Entry 4P7S (X-ray diffraction, 2.87 A resolution); this record covers chains B and C of the 3 polymer chains in the assembly.

Chain B (and C):
Molecule: Macrophage migration inhibitory factor-like protein
From: Plasmodium falciparum
Notes: chain C of this document is another copy of the same molecule, construct and numbering; everything in this record applies to it too
UniProtKB: Q6Q3H7 (Q6Q3H7_PLAFA); residues 1-114 here correspond to UniProt positions 2-115 (UniProt number = residue number + 1)
Sequence (114 residues; each row starts with the number of its first residue):
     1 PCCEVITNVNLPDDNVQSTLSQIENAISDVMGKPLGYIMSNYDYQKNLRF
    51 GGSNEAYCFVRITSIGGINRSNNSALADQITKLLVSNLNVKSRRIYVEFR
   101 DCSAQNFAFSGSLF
Disordered / not traced: 31-32, 66-71, 103-105, 110, 113-114 (chain C: 28, 32-34, 65-67, 70-71, 102-107, 109-114)
Small-molecule neighbours:
  - 2OK (4-(3-methoxy-5-methylphenoxy)-2-(4-methoxyphenyl)-6-methylpyridine), molecule 1: P1, Y37, I38, M39, S64, C102, N106, F107, A108
  - 2OK, molecule 2: F50, Y57, Y96
What the authors report for this chain:
  - binding site for 2OK: P1, Y37, M39, F50, Y57, S64, E98, F99, R100, N106, F107, A108

Chain B / chain C interface:
Pairs across the interface - 30 pairs, chain B then chain C:
  Q45(B) - N41(C)  hydrogen bond
  Q45(B) - Y42(C)
  Q45(B) - D43(C)  hydrogen bond
  K46(B) - D13(C)  salt bridge
  N47(B) - D13(C)  hydrogen bond
  N47(B) - V16(C)
  N47(B) - Q17(C)  hydrogen bond
  N47(B) - L20(C)
  N47(B) - N41(C)
  L48(B) - M39(C)  hydrophobic
  L48(B) - S40(C)
  L48(B) - N41(C)  hydrogen bond (backbone-side chain)
  R49(B) - Q17(C)  hydrogen bond
  R49(B) - L20(C)
  R49(B) - S21(C)  hydrogen bond
  R49(B) - E24(C)  salt bridge
  R49(B) - I38(C)
  R49(B) - M39(C)
  R49(B) - S40(C)  hydrogen bond (backbone-backbone)
  F50(B) - Y37(C)  hydrophobic
  F50(B) - I38(C)
  F50(B) - M39(C)
  G51(B) - G36(C)
  G51(B) - I38(C)  hydrogen bond (backbone-backbone)
  G52(B) - E24(C)
  N54(B) - Q17(C)
  Y57(B) - M39(C)  hydrophobic
  F59(B) - M39(C)  hydrophobic
  V97(B) - A108(C)
  E98(B) - A108(C)
Other interface residues (no listed pair), chain B (14 interface residues in all): F99

In short:
14 residues of chain B face 15 of chain C across their interface; the contacts include 9 hydrogen bonds and 2
salt bridges. Among the polar pairs are K46(B)-D13(C), R49(B)-E24(C) and Q45(B)-N41(C). Chain B binds compound
2OK. From the paper: a binding site for 2OK at P1(B), Y37(B) and M39(B) among others.
Both chains are Macrophage migration inhibitory factor-like protein (Plasmodium falciparum). Entry 4P7S
(Crystal structure of PfMIF in complex with
4-(3-methoxy-5-methylphenoxy)-2-(4-methoxyphenyl)-6-methylpyridine) was determined by X-ray diffraction,
deposited together with 4P7M.
